PDB entry 9J48 | electron microscopy, 3.04 A resolution | chains K and R of the 48 polymer chains in the assembly

== Chain K (and R) ==
Name: Designed ankyrin repeat proteins, Ferritin heavy chain, N-terminally processed
Organism: Homo sapiens
Notes: chain R of this document is another copy of the same molecule, construct and numbering; everything in this record applies to it too
UniProtKB: P02794 (FRIH_HUMAN); residues 213-374 here correspond to UniProt positions 16-177 (UniProt number = residue number - 197)
Sequence (394 residues; each row starts with the number of its first residue):
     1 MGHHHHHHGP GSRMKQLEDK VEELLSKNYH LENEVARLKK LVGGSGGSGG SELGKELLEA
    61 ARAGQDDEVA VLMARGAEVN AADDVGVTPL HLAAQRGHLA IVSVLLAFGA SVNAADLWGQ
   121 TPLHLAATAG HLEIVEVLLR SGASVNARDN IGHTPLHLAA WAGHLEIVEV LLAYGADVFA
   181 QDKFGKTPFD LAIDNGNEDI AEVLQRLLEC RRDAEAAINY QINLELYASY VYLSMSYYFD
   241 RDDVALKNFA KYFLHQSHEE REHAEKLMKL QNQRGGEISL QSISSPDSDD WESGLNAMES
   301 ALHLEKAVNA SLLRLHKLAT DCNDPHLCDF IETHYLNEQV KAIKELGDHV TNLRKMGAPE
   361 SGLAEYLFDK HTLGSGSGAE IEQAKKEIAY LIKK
Disordered / not traced: 1-53, 375-394
Sequence notes: conflict A214 (Ser17 in P02794), Y220 (Arg23 in P02794), E277 (Arg80 in P02794), S279 (Phe82 in P02794), S282 (Asp85 in P02794), S284 (Lys87 in P02794), S285 (Lys88 in P02794), S288 (Cys91 in P02794), S300 (Cys103 in P02794), A307 (Asn110 in P02794), A310 (Gln113 in P02794), R314 (Glu117 in P02794), C322 (Lys125 in P02794); expression tag (375-394)
Cystine bridges: C210-C322
UniProt features mapped onto this chain:
  - binding site (Fe cation): E225, E260, H263, E305, Q339

== Chain K / chain R interface ==
Pairs across the interface (20; chain K residue first):
  K344(K) with D240(R), hydrogen bond (side chain-backbone); D242(R)
  G347(K) with D242(R)
  D348(K) with D242(R); A245(R)
  T351(K) with D242(R), hydrogen bond (side chain-backbone); D243(R); A245(R)
  N352(K) with A245(R), hydrogen bond (side chain-backbone)
  K355(K) with G362(R)
  M356(K) with L363(R), hydrophobic; Y366(R), hydrophobic
  L367(K) with L363(R), hydrophobic; Y366(R)
  F368(K) with Y366(R)
  H371(K) with Y366(R); K370(R); H371(R)
  T372(K) with Y366(R), hydrogen bond; K370(R)
Interface residues without a listed pair, chain K (12 interface residues in all): L363
Interface residues without a listed pair, chain R (11 interface residues in all): R241, L367

== Overview ==
Chain K and chain R form an interface of 12 and 11 residues respectively, with 4 hydrogen bonds. Polar pairs
include K344(K)-D240(R), T351(K)-D242(R) and N352(K)-A245(R). UniProt lists 5 Fe cation-binding residues on
chain K.
Both chains are Designed ankyrin repeat proteins, Ferritin heavy chain, N-terminally processed (Homo sapiens).
Entry 9J48 (GFP bound to 24-mer DARPin-apoferritin model 6c) was determined by electron microscopy, deposited
together with 9IRV and 9IVP.
